3J1N - chains A and E of the 12 polymer chains in the assembly; structure by electron microscopy, 16.00 A resolution (very low resolution: no residue pairs are listed; an interface is given only as per-side residue counts).

== Chain A ==
Molecule: DNA-directed RNA polymerase II subunit RPB1
Organism: Saccharomyces cerevisiae
Notes: EC 2.7.7.6
UniProt: P04050 (RPB1_YEAST); the construct lacks a stretch of the UniProt sequence and is renumbered around it, so the offset changes along the chain: 1-1081 = UniProt 1-1081; 1082-1131 = UniProt 1092-1141; 1142-1455 = UniProt 1142-1455
Chain sequence (1455 residues; each row starts with the number of its first residue; note: 10 numbers in that range are skipped by the numbering (no residue carries them; nothing is unmodelled there); a row labelled like 1081A-1081J holds insertion residues (1081A, then the next letters in order)):
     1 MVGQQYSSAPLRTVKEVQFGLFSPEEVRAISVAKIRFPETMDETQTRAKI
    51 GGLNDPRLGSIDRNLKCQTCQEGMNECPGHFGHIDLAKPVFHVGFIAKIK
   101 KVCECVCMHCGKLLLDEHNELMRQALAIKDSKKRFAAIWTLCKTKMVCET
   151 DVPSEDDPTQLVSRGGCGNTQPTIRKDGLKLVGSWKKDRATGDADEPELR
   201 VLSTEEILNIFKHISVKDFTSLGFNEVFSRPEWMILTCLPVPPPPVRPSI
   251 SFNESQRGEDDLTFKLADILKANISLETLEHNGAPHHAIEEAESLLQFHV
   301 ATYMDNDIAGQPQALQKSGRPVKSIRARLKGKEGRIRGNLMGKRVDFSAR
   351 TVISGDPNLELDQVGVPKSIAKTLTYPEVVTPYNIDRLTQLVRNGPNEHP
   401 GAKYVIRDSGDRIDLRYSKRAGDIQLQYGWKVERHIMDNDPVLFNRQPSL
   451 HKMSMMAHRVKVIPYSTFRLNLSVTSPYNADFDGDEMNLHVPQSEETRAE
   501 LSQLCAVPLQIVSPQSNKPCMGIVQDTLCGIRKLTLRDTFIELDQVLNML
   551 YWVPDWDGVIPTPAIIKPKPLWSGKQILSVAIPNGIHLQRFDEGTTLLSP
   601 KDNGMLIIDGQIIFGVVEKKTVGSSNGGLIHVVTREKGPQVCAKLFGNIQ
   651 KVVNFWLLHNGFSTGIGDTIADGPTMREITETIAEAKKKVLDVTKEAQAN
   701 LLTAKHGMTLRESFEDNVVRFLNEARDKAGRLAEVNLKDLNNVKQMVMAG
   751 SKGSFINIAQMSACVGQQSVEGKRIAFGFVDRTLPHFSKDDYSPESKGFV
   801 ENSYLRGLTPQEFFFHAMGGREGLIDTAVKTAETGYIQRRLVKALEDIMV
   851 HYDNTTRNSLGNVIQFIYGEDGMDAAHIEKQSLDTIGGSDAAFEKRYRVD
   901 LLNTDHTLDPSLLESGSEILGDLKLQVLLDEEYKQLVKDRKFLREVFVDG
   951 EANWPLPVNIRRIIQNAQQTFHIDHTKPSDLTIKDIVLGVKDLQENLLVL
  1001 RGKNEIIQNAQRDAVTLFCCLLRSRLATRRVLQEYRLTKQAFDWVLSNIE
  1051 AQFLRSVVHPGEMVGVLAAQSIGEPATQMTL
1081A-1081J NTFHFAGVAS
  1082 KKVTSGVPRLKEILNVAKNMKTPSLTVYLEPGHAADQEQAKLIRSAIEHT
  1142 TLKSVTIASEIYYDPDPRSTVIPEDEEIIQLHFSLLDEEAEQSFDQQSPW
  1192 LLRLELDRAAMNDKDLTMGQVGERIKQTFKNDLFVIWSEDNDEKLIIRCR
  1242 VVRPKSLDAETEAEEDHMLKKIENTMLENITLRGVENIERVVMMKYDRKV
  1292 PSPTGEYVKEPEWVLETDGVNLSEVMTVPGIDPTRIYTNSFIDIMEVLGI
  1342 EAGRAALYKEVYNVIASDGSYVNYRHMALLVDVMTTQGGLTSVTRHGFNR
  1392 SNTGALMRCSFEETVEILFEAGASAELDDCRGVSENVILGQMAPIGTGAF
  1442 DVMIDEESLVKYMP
Disordered / not traced: 1, 187-194, 345, 808, 1081A-1081J, 1177-1186, 1244-1253, 1394, 1436

== Chain E ==
Molecule: DNA-directed RNA polymerase II subunit RPABC1
Organism: Saccharomyces cerevisiae
UniProt: P20434 (RPAB1_YEAST); numbering as in UniProt (aligned over 1-215)
Chain sequence (215 residues; each row starts with the number of its first residue):
     1 MDQENERNISRLWRAFRTVKEMVKDRGYFITQEEVELPLEDFKAKYCDSM
    51 GRPQRKMMSFQANPTEESISKFPDMGSLWVEFCDEPSVGVKTMKTFVIHI
   101 QEKNFQTGIFVYQNNITPSAMKLVPSIPPATIETFNEAALVVNITHHELV
   151 PKHIRLSSDEKRELLKRYRLKESQLPRIQRADPVALYLGLKRGEVVKIIR
   201 KSETSGRYASYRICM
Disordered / not traced: 1

== Interface between chain A and chain E ==
At this resolution (16 A) residue pairs are not listed: 29 residues of chain A and 27 of chain E lie at the interface.

== Overview ==
The interface between chain A and chain E involves 29 residues on one side and 27 on the other.
Here chain A is DNA-directed RNA polymerase II subunit RPB1 and chain E is DNA-directed RNA polymerase II
subunit RPABC1, both from Saccharomyces cerevisiae. Entry 3J1N (Cryo-EM map of a yeast minimal preinitiation
complex interacting with the Mediator Head module) was determined by electron microscopy, deposited together
with 3J1O.
